8JYY - chains F and G of the 10 polymer chains in the assembly; structure by X-ray diffraction, 2.65 A resolution.

Chain F (and G):
Molecule: Rcd-1-2
Source organism: Neurospora crassa
Notes: chain G of this document is another copy of the same molecule, construct and numbering; everything in this record applies to it too
Chain sequence (216 residues; numbered -3 to 212; the number before each row is that of its first residue; numbers below 1 keep their minus sign (Ser-3 is residue -3)):
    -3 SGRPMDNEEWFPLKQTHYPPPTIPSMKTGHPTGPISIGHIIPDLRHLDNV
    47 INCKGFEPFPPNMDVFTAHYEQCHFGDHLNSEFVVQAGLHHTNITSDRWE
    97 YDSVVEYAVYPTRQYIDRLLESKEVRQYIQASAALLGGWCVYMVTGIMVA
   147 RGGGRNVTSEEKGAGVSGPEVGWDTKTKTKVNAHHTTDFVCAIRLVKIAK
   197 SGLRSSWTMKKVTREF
Unresolved in the structure: 87-92, 153-181, 211-212 (chain G: 90-92, 156-173, 211-212)

Chain F / chain G interface:
Contacting residue pairs (37; chain F residue first):
  Ser-3(F) - Ser-3(G)  hydrogen bond (side chain-backbone)
  Ser-3(F) - Gly-2(G)  hydrogen bond (backbone-backbone)
  Ser-3(F) - Glu67(G)
  Ser-3(F) - Gln68(G)
  Gly-2(F) - Ser-3(G)
  Gly-2(F) - Tyr66(G)
  Gly-2(F) - Glu67(G)  hydrogen bond (backbone-backbone)
  Gly-2(F) - Gln68(G)
  Arg-1(F) - Gly-2(G)
  Arg-1(F) - Arg-1(G)  hydrogen bond (backbone-backbone)
  Arg-1(F) - Pro0(G)
  Arg-1(F) - Met1(G)  hydrogen bond (side chain-backbone)
  Arg-1(F) - Asn3(G)  hydrogen bond
  Arg-1(F) - Trp6(G)
  Arg-1(F) - Glu102(G)  salt bridge
  Pro0(F) - Arg-1(G)
  Met1(F) - Arg-1(G)  hydrogen bond (backbone-side chain)
  Asn3(F) - Arg-1(G)
  Trp6(F) - Arg-1(G)
  Phe62(F) - Gln82(G)
  Thr63(F) - Glu78(G)  hydrogen bond
  Thr63(F) - Gln82(G)  hydrogen bond (backbone-side chain)
  Ala64(F) - Glu78(G)  hydrogen bond (backbone-side chain)
  His65(F) - Glu78(G)  salt bridge
  Tyr66(F) - Gly-2(G)
  Tyr66(F) - Arg-1(G)
  Glu67(F) - Ser-3(G)  hydrogen bond (backbone-backbone)
  Glu67(F) - Gly-2(G)  hydrogen bond (backbone-backbone)
  Gln68(F) - Ser-3(G)  hydrogen bond (backbone-backbone)
  Gln68(F) - Gly-2(G)  hydrogen bond (backbone-backbone)
  Gln68(F) - Gln68(G)  hydrogen bond
  Asn76(F) - Thr63(G)
  Asn76(F) - Ala64(G)
  Asn76(F) - His65(G)  hydrogen bond
  Val80(F) - Phe62(G)
  Glu102(F) - Arg-1(G)  salt bridge
  Met144(F) - Arg-1(G)
Other interface residues (no listed pair), chain F (19 interface residues in all): Cys69
Other interface residues (no listed pair), chain G (19 interface residues in all): Cys69, Met144

In short:
The chain F/chain G interface involves 19 residues from each chain, with 16 hydrogen bonds and 3 salt bridges.
Polar contacts include Arg-1(F)-Glu102(G), His65(F)-Glu78(G) and Ser-3(F)-Ser-3(G).
Chain F and chain G are both Rcd-1-2 (Neurospora crassa); the structure, Crystal structure of the
gasdermin-like protein RCD-1-2 from Neurospora crassa, was determined by X-ray diffraction together with 8JYX,
8JYV and 8JYZ from the same study.
